Entry 6E7G (X-ray diffraction, 3.09 A resolution); this record covers chains A and B of the 6 polymer chains in the assembly.

# Chain A
Molecule: Hemagglutinin HA1 chain
From: Influenza A virus (A/Viet Nam/1203/2004(H5N1))
Reference sequence: Q5EP31 (Q5EP31_9INFA); the construct lacks a stretch of the UniProt sequence, so the offset changes along the chain: 11-55 = UniProt 17-61; 56-83 = UniProt 63-90; 84-96 = UniProt 92-104; 97-125 = UniProt 106-134; 3 more segments
Sequence (334 residues; numbered 7 to 333 plus 7 insertion-coded residues; the number before each row is that of its first residue; a row labelled like 125A-125B holds insertion residues (125A, then the next letters in order)):
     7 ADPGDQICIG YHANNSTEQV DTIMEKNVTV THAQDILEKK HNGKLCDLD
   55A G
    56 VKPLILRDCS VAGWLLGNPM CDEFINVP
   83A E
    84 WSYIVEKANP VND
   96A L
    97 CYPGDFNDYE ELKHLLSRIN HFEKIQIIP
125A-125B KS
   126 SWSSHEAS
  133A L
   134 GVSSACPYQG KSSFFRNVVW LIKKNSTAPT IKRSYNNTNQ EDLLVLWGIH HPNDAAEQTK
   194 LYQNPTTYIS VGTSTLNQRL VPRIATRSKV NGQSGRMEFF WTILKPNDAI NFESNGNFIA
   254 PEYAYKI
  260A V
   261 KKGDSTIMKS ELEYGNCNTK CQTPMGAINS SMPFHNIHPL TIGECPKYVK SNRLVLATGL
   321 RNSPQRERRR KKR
Unresolved in the structure: 7-10, 78-80, 128-132, 325-333
Construct notes: expression tag (7-10); engineered mutation Ala-161 (Tyr173 in Q5EP31)
Disulfides: Cys-52/Cys-277, Cys-64/Cys-76, Cys-97/Cys-139, Cys-281/Cys-305
Glycans and other covalent adducts: N-acetylglucosamine (NAG) linked to Asn-33, Asn-169
Reported in the primary citation:
  - mutagenesis - Y161A: increased binding to alpha2,3-linked N-glycolyl
  - mutagenesis - Y161A: abolished binding to canine and chicken erythrocytes
  - mutagenesis - Y161A: decreased growth in response to MDCK cells
  - conformationally variable residues (loop rearrangement, order/disorder transition): Pro-125 to Val-135, Lys-157 to Ile-164
  - mutagenesis - Y161A: abolished binding to N-acetyl
  - mutagenesis - T160A/Y161A: unchanged binding to alpha2,3-linked N-glycolyl

# Chain B
Molecule: Hemagglutinin HA2 chain
From: Influenza A virus (A/Viet Nam/1203/2004(H5N1))
Reference sequence: Q6DQ18 (HEMA_I02A6); residues 1-174 here correspond to UniProt positions 339-512 (UniProt number = residue number + 338)
Sequence (177 residues; row label = number of the first residue in the row):
     1 GLFGAIAGFI EGGWQGMVDG WYGYHHSNEQ GSGYAADKES TQKAIDGVTN KVNSIIDKMN
    61 TQFEAVGREF NNLERRIENL NKKMEDGFLD VWTYNAELLV LMENERTLDF HDSNVKNLYD
   121 KVRLQLRDNA KELGNGCFEF YHKCDNECME SVRNGTYDYP QYSEEARLKR EEISSGR
Unresolved in the structure: 1-3, 174-177
Construct notes: expression tag (175-177)
UniProt features mapped onto this chain:
  - glycosylation: Asn-154 (N-linked (GlcNAc...) asparagine)
Disulfides: Cys-144/Cys-148

# How chain A and chain B interact
Cross-chain cystine bridges: Cys-14(A)/Cys-137(B)
Pairs across the interface (114; chain A residue first):
  Asp-11(A) / Ser-27(B)
  Asp-11(A) / Asn-28(B)
  Asp-11(A) / Glu-29(B)
  Asp-11(A) / Glu-139(B)
  Asp-11(A) / Phe-140(B)  hydrogen bond (backbone-backbone)
  Asp-11(A) / Cys-144(B)  hydrogen bond (side chain-backbone)
  Gln-12(A) / His-26(B)
  Gln-12(A) / Ser-27(B)  hydrogen bond (backbone-backbone)
  Gln-12(A) / Leu-133(B)
  Gln-12(A) / Cys-137(B)
  Gln-12(A) / Phe-138(B)
  Gln-12(A) / Met-149(B)
  Ile-13(A) / Tyr-24(B)  hydrophobic
  Ile-13(A) / His-25(B)
  Ile-13(A) / Cys-137(B)
  Ile-13(A) / Phe-138(B)  hydrogen bond (backbone-backbone)
  Cys-14(A) / Tyr-24(B)
  Cys-14(A) / His-25(B)  hydrogen bond (backbone-backbone)
  Cys-14(A) / Gly-136(B)
  Cys-14(A) / Cys-137(B)  disulfide
  Ile-15(A) / Ile-10(B)
  Ile-15(A) / Trp-14(B)
  Ile-15(A) / Gly-23(B)
  Ile-15(A) / Tyr-119(B)  hydrophobic
  Ile-15(A) / Gly-136(B)  hydrogen bond (backbone-backbone)
  Gly-16(A) / Ile-10(B)
  Gly-16(A) / Trp-14(B)
  Gly-16(A) / Met-17(B)
  Gly-16(A) / Tyr-22(B)
  Gly-16(A) / Gly-23(B)  hydrogen bond (backbone-backbone)
  Tyr-17(A) / Ile-6(B)
  Tyr-17(A) / Ile-10(B)
  Tyr-17(A) / Glu-11(B)  hydrogen bond (side chain-backbone)
  Tyr-17(A) / Gly-12(B)
  Tyr-17(A) / Gly-13(B)
  Tyr-17(A) / Trp-14(B)  hydrogen bond (backbone-backbone)
  Tyr-17(A) / Met-17(B)
  Tyr-17(A) / Trp-21(B)
  His-18(A) / Met-17(B)  hydrogen bond (side chain-backbone)
  His-18(A) / Gly-20(B)
  His-18(A) / Trp-21(B)  hydrogen bond (backbone-backbone)
  Ala-19(A) / Gly-13(B)
  Ala-19(A) / Trp-14(B)
  Ala-19(A) / Gln-15(B)
  Val-26(A) / Asn-104(B)
  Asp-27(A) / Leu-101(B)
  Asp-27(A) / Asn-104(B)  hydrogen bond (backbone-side chain)
  Thr-28(A) / Leu-101(B)
  Thr-28(A) / Asn-104(B)
  Thr-28(A) / Glu-105(B)
  Thr-28(A) / Leu-108(B)
  Ile-29(A) / Leu-101(B)  hydrogen bond (backbone-backbone)
  Ile-29(A) / Glu-105(B)
  Met-30(A) / Glu-105(B)
  Val-34(A) / Leu-108(B)  hydrophobic
  Gln-40(A) / Val-52(B)
  Glu-106(A) / Glu-69(B)
  Glu-106(A) / Asn-71(B)
  His-110(A) / Glu-69(B)  salt bridge
  Arg-114(A) / Phe-63(B)
  Asp-264(A) / Phe-63(B)
  Ser-265(A) / Ala-65(B)
  Thr-266(A) / Ala-65(B)
  Thr-266(A) / Val-66(B)
  Thr-266(A) / Gly-67(B)
  Thr-266(A) / Glu-69(B)  hydrogen bond
  Ile-267(A) / Glu-69(B)  hydrogen bond (backbone-side chain)
  Ser-291(A) / Ile-56(B)
  Met-292(A) / Ile-56(B)  hydrophobic
  Pro-293(A) / Ile-56(B)
  Pro-293(A) / Met-59(B)  hydrophobic
  Phe-294(A) / Met-59(B)  hydrophobic
  Phe-294(A) / Trp-92(B)  hydrophobic
  Phe-294(A) / Ala-96(B)  hydrophobic
  Pro-299(A) / Val-66(B)
  Leu-300(A) / Val-66(B)
  Leu-300(A) / Arg-68(B)
  Thr-301(A) / Glu-64(B)
  Thr-301(A) / Ala-65(B)
  Thr-301(A) / Val-66(B)  hydrogen bond (backbone-backbone)
  Ile-302(A) / Glu-64(B)
  Gly-303(A) / Phe-63(B)
  Gly-303(A) / Glu-64(B)  hydrogen bond (backbone-backbone)
  Glu-304(A) / Thr-61(B)
  Glu-304(A) / Phe-63(B)
  Cys-305(A) / Thr-61(B)
  Lys-307(A) / Met-59(B)
  Lys-307(A) / Asn-60(B)  hydrogen bond (side chain-backbone)
  Lys-307(A) / Trp-92(B)
  Tyr-308(A) / Leu-89(B)  hydrophobic
  Val-309(A) / Thr-93(B)
  Lys-310(A) / Leu-89(B)
  Lys-310(A) / Thr-93(B)  hydrogen bond (backbone-side chain)
  Ser-311(A) / Glu-97(B)
  Leu-314(A) / Ala-96(B)  hydrophobic
  Leu-314(A) / Glu-97(B)
  Leu-314(A) / Val-100(B)  hydrophobic
  Val-315(A) / Val-100(B)
  Val-315(A) / Asn-104(B)  hydrogen bond (backbone-side chain)
  Leu-316(A) / Val-52(B)  hydrophobic
  Leu-316(A) / Val-100(B)  hydrophobic
  Leu-316(A) / Asn-104(B)
  Ala-317(A) / Val-48(B)
  Ala-317(A) / Asn-104(B)  hydrogen bond (backbone-side chain)
  Ala-317(A) / Thr-107(B)
  Thr-318(A) / Trp-21(B)
  Thr-318(A) / Val-48(B)
  Gly-319(A) / Trp-21(B)
  Gly-319(A) / Leu-108(B)
  Gly-319(A) / His-111(B)
  Leu-320(A) / Tyr-22(B)  hydrophobic
  Leu-320(A) / His-111(B)
  Arg-321(A) / Ile-6(B)
  Arg-321(A) / Leu-108(B)
Also at the interface, not in a pair above, chain A (53 interface residues in all): Asn-20, Asn-21, Thr-37, Ile-42, Leu-54, Arg-313
Also at the interface, not in a pair above, chain B (62 interface residues in all): Val-18, Ile-55, Gln-62, Leu-98, Met-102, Val-115, Leu-118, Val-122, Lys-143

# Summary
53 residues of chain A and 62 residues of chain B are in contact; the contacts include 1 disulfide bond, 21
hydrogen bonds and 1 salt bridge. Among the polar pairs are His-110(A)/Glu-69(B), Asp-11(A)/Cys-144(B) and
Tyr-17(A)/Glu-11(B). The paper reports that Y161A of chain A increases binding to alpha2,3-linked N-glycolyl;
conformational variability at Pro-125(A) and Lys-157(A).
Here chain A is Hemagglutinin HA1 chain and chain B is Hemagglutinin HA2 chain, both from Influenza A virus
(A/Viet Nam/1203/2004(H5N1)). Entry 6E7G (Crystal structure of H5 hemagglutinin mutant Y161A from A/Viet
Nam/1203/2004 H5N1 influenza virus) was determined by X-ray diffraction (same publication as 6N5A and 6E7H).
